Entry 9ITR (electron microscopy, 4.60 A resolution (low resolution: residue-level contacts below are approximate; hydrogen-bond / salt-bridge calls are withheld)); this record covers chains T and U of the 16 polymer chains in the assembly.

== Chain T ==
Molecule: ATP synthase subunit a
Organism: Chloroflexus aurantiacus J-10-fl
Reference sequence: A9WGT0 (A9WGT0_CHLAA); residue numbers follow UniProt; this construct covers 1-312
Chain sequence (312 residues; row label = number of the first residue in the row):
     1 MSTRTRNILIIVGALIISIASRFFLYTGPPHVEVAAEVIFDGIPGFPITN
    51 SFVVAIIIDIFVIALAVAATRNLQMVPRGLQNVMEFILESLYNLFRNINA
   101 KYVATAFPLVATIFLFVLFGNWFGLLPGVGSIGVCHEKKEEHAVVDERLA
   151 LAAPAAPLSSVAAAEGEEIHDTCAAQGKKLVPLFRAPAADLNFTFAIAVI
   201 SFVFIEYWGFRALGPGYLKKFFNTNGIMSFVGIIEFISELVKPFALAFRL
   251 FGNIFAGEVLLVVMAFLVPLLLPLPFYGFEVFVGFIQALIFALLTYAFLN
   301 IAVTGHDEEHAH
Not modelled in the structure: 1-18, 137-173, 305-312

== Chain U ==
Molecule: ATP synthase subunit b
Organism: Chloroflexus aurantiacus J-10-fl
Reference sequence: A9WGS8 (ATPF_CHLAA); residue numbers follow UniProt; this construct covers 1-164
Chain sequence (164 residues; each row starts with the number of its first residue):
     1 MEALGINPTLFIAQLINFLLLIFILRALLYRPVMNLLNERTRRIEESVRD
    51 AEKVREQLANARRDYEAEIARARQEAAKIVAQAQERAKQQEAEIIAQARR
   101 EAERLKEEARAQAEQERIRMLSEAKSQIADLVTLTASRVLGAELQARGHD
   151 ALIAESLAALDRRN
Not modelled in the structure: 1-9, 160-164

== Interface between chain T and chain U ==
Contacting residue pairs (9):
  F52(T) - N17(U)
  D59(T) - L21(U)
  P108(T) - L29(U)
  T112(T) - L25(U)
  N192(T) - L10(U)
  N192(T) - F11(U)
  A196(T) - F11(U)
  A196(T) - Q14(U)
  A196(T) - L15(U)
Interface residues without a listed pair, chain T (12 interface residues in all): A66, M84, L109, F193, I197, I200
Interface residues without a listed pair, chain U (13 interface residues in all): A13, F18, I22, L28, P32

== In short ==
Chain T and chain U form an interface of 12 and 13 residues respectively.
Chain T is ATP synthase subunit a and chain U is ATP synthase subunit b, both from Chloroflexus aurantiacus
J-10-fl; the structure, Chloroflexus aurantiacus ATP synthase, state 3, focused refinement of FO and
peripheral stalk, was determined by electron microscopy (same publication as 9ITJ, 9ITK, 9ITL, 9ITM, 9ITN,
9ITO and 11 further entries).
